Entry 2XG8 (X-ray diffraction, 3.20 A resolution); this record covers chains C and F of the 6 polymer chains in the assembly.

Chain C:
Molecule: Nitrogen regulatory protein P-II
From: Synechococcus elongatus
Reference sequence: P0A3F4 (GLNB_SYNE7); numbering as in UniProt (aligned over 1-112)
Amino-acid sequence (112 residues; each row starts with the number of its first residue):
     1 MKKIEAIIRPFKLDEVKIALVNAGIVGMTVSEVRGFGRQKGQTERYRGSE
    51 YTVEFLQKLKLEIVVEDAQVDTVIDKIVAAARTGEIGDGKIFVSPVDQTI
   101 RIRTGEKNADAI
Reported in the primary citation:
  - post-translational modification sites: Ser-49 (citing earlier work)
  - mutagenesis - S49D, S49E: unchanged binding to PIPX (chain F) (citing earlier work)

Chain F:
Molecule: PIPX
From: Synechococcus elongatus
Reference sequence: Q7X386 (Q7X386_SYNE7); aligned to UniProt positions 1-88 over residues 2-89 (the alignment contains insertions or deletions, so no single offset holds)
Amino-acid sequence (89 residues; numbered 1 to 89; the number before each row is that of its first residue):
     1 MASENYLNHPTFGLLYQICSFGDSKELFATLYAQRLFFLVAFDARGTRFE
    51 PIGRNEARMLVDNRLRQLRRDASLQEYNQLQQVFKQTFL
Not modelled in the structure: 1-2, 49, 71-78

Interface between chain C and chain F:
Residue-residue contacts (18):
  Arg-9(C) / Glu-4(F)  salt bridge
  Pro-10(C) / Tyr-6(F)
  Pro-10(C) / Leu-31(F)
  Phe-11(C) / Glu-4(F)
  Phe-11(C) / Tyr-6(F)  hydrogen bond (backbone-side chain)
  Leu-13(C) / Leu-31(F)  hydrophobic
  Asp-14(C) / Leu-31(F)
  Asp-14(C) / Gln-34(F)
  Asp-14(C) / Arg-35(F)  salt bridge
  Glu-32(C) / Asn-8(F)
  Glu-32(C) / Leu-14(F)
  Glu-32(C) / Tyr-32(F)  hydrogen bond
  Tyr-46(C) / Phe-42(F)  hydrophobic
  Arg-47(C) / Phe-42(F)
  Arg-47(C) / Ala-44(F)
  Gln-57(C) / Tyr-6(F)
  Gln-57(C) / Leu-14(F)
  Leu-59(C) / Tyr-32(F)
Also at the interface, not in a pair above, chain C (12 interface residues in all): Val-30, Lys-58

Overview:
12 residues of chain C face 10 of chain F across their interface, with 2 hydrogen bonds and 2 salt bridges.
Among the polar pairs are Arg-9(C)/Glu-4(F), Asp-14(C)/Arg-35(F) and Phe-11(C)/Tyr-6(F). From the paper: S49D
and S49E of chain C leave binding to PIPX (chain F) unchanged; a modification site at Ser-49(C).
Chain C is Nitrogen regulatory protein P-II and chain F is PIPX, both from Synechococcus elongatus; the
structure, Structural basis of gene regulation by protein PII: The crystal complex of PII and PipX from ...,
was determined by X-ray diffraction together with 2XGX, 2XHK, 2XKO and 2XKP from the same study.
